1VSQ - chains B and C of the 3 polymer chains in the assembly; structure by solution NMR.

# Chain B
Name: Mannose-specific phosphotransferase enzyme IIA component
Source organism: Escherichia coli
Notes: EC 2.7.1.-
Reference sequence: P69797 (PTNAB_ECOLI); residues 2-134 here = UniProt positions 2-134
Amino-acid sequence (133 residues; each row starts with the number of its first residue):
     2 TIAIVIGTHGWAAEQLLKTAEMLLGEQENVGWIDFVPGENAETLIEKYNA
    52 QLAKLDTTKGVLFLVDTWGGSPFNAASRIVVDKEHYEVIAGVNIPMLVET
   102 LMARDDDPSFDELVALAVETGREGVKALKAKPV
Modified / non-standard residues: H10 (n1-phosphonohistidine; NEP)
Swiss-Prot annotation at these positions:
  - active site: H10 (Tele-phosphohistidine intermediate)
  - site: V89 (Involved in the phosphoryl transfer between H-10 and H-175)
  - modified residue: H10 (Phosphohistidine), K55 (N6-acetyllysine)
  - mutagenesis: H10 (H10C: Loss of phosphotransferase activity. Unable to dimerize; H10E: Results in the formation of a single complex corresponding to the productive phosphoryl transfer complex), W12 (W12F: Slight phosphotransferase activity. Unable to dimerize), K48 (K48C: Retains more than 50% of phosphotransferase activity), S72 (S72C: Slight phosphotransferase activity. Unable to dimerize), H86 (H86N: Loss of phosphotransferase activity), S110 (S110C: Retains more than 50% of phosphotransferase activity)
From the paper describing this entry:
  - catalytic residues: H10 (citing earlier work)
  - catalytic residues: S72 (proposed by the authors, not directly observed)
  - mutagenesis - H10E (Kd 0.5 mm): unchanged binding to Mannose-specific phosphotransferase enzyme IIB component (chain C)
  - post-translational modification sites: H10 (citing earlier work)

# Chain C
Name: Mannose-specific phosphotransferase enzyme IIB component
Source organism: Escherichia coli
Notes: EC 2.7.1.69
Reference sequence: P69797 (PTNAB_ECOLI); residues 159-323 here = UniProt positions 159-323
Amino-acid sequence (165 residues; each row starts with the number of its first residue):
   159 NDYMVIGLARIDDRLIHGQVATRWTKETNVSRIIVVSDEVAADTVRKTLL
   209 TQVAPPGVTAHVVDVAKMIRVYNNPKYAGERVMLLFTNPTDVERLVEGGV
   259 KITSVNVGGMAFRQGKTQVNNAVSVDEKDIEAFKKLNARGIELEVRKVST
   309 DPKLKMMDLISKIDK
Swiss-Prot annotation at these positions:
  - active site: H175 (Pros-phosphohistidine intermediate)
  - modified residue: H175 (Phosphohistidine), K234 (N6-acetyllysine)
  - mutagenesis: H175 (H175C: Loss of phosphotransferase activity), H219 (H219Q: Slight phosphotransferase activity)
From the paper describing this entry:
  - contacts within the chain: D170-H175
  - catalytic residues: R172 (proposed by the authors, not directly observed)
  - post-translational modification sites: H175 (citing earlier work)

# Chain B / chain C interface
Contacting residue pairs - 15 pairs, chain B then chain C:
  H10(B) - R172(C)
  H10(B) - H175(C)
  H10(B) - G176(C)
  P38(B) - N279(C)
  G39(B) - F270(C)
  G39(B) - Q276(C)
  G39(B) - N279(C)
  N41(B) - A269(C)
  T68(B) - Q177(C)
  W69(B) - V211(C)
  G70(B) - I174(C)
  G70(B) - H175(C)
  G70(B) - G176(C)
  S72(B) - R172(C)
  R79(B) - R204(C)
Other interface residues (no listed pair), chain B (13 interface residues in all): F36, E40, E43, G71
Other interface residues (no listed pair), chain C (13 interface residues in all): R271, A280
From the paper, about this interface:
  - pairs named by the authors: E43(B)-R271(C)
  - interface residues, chain B: F36(B), P38(B), W69(B)
  - interface residues, chain C: V211(C)

# In short
Chain B and chain C each contribute 13 residues to their interface. The paper describes a contact between
E43(B) and R271(C). The paper reports catalytic residues H10(B), S72(B) and R172(C); H10E of chain B leaves
binding to Mannose-specific phosphotransferase enzyme IIB component (chain C) unchanged.
Here chain B is Mannose-specific phosphotransferase enzyme IIA component and chain C is Mannose-specific
phosphotransferase enzyme IIB component, both from Escherichia coli. Entry 1VSQ (Solution NMR structure of the
productive complex between IIAMannose and IIBMannose of the mannose transporter of ...) was determined by
solution NMR (same publication as 2JZN and 2JZO).
